PDB entry 5UU2 | X-ray diffraction, 1.22 A resolution | chains A and B

# Chain A
Molecule: Insulin Chain A
From: Homo sapiens
Reference sequence: P01308 (INS_HUMAN); residues 1-21 here correspond to UniProt positions 90-110 (UniProt number = residue number + 89)
Amino-acid sequence (21 residues; numbered 1 to 21; the number before each row is that of its first residue):
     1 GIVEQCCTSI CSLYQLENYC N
Disulfides: Cys-6/Cys-11

# Chain B
Molecule: Insulin Chain B
From: Homo sapiens
Reference sequence: P01308 (INS_HUMAN); residues 1-30 here correspond to UniProt positions 25-54 (UniProt number = residue number + 24)
Amino-acid sequence (30 residues; row label = number of the first residue in the row):
     1 FVNQHLCGSH LVEALYLVCG ERGFFYTPKT
Disordered / not traced: 30
Modified positions: Pro-28 (thioproline; PRS)

# Chain A / chain B interface
Disulfides between the chains: Cys-7(A)/Cys-7(B), Cys-20(A)/Cys-19(B)
Pairs across the interface - 39 pairs, chain A then chain B:
  Ile-2(A) / Leu-11(B)  hydrophobic
  Ile-2(A) / Leu-15(B)  hydrophobic
  Val-3(A) / Pro-28(B)
  Cys-6(A) / Gln-4(B)
  Cys-6(A) / His-5(B)
  Cys-6(A) / Leu-6(B)  hydrogen bond (backbone-backbone)
  Cys-6(A) / Leu-11(B)  hydrophobic
  Cys-7(A) / His-5(B)
  Cys-7(A) / Leu-6(B)
  Cys-7(A) / Cys-7(B)  disulfide
  Thr-8(A) / His-5(B)
  Ser-9(A) / His-5(B)
  Ile-10(A) / Asn-3(B)
  Ile-10(A) / Gln-4(B)
  Ile-10(A) / His-5(B)
  Cys-11(A) / Val-2(B)
  Cys-11(A) / Asn-3(B)
  Cys-11(A) / Gln-4(B)  hydrogen bond (backbone-backbone)
  Cys-11(A) / Leu-6(B)  hydrophobic
  Ser-12(A) / Val-2(B)
  Ser-12(A) / Asn-3(B)
  Leu-13(A) / Val-2(B)
  Leu-13(A) / Val-18(B)  hydrophobic
  Leu-16(A) / Val-2(B)  hydrophobic
  Leu-16(A) / Leu-11(B)  hydrophobic
  Leu-16(A) / Leu-15(B)  hydrophobic
  Glu-17(A) / Val-18(B)
  Glu-17(A) / Arg-22(B)  salt bridge
  Asn-18(A) / Phe-25(B)
  Tyr-19(A) / Leu-15(B)  hydrophobic
  Tyr-19(A) / Phe-24(B)
  Tyr-19(A) / Phe-25(B)  hydrogen bond (backbone-backbone)
  Cys-20(A) / Cys-19(B)  disulfide
  Cys-20(A) / Arg-22(B)
  Cys-20(A) / Gly-23(B)
  Asn-21(A) / Arg-22(B)  hydrogen bond (side chain-backbone)
  Asn-21(A) / Gly-23(B)  hydrogen bond (backbone-backbone)
  Asn-21(A) / Phe-24(B)
  Asn-21(A) / Phe-25(B)
Interface residues without a listed pair, chain B (18 interface residues in all): Ala-14, Tyr-26, Thr-27

# Overview
Chain A and chain B form an interface of 16 and 18 residues respectively, with 2 disulfide bonds, 5 hydrogen
bonds and 1 salt bridge. Polar contacts include Glu-17(A)/Arg-22(B), Asn-21(A)/Arg-22(B) and
Cys-6(A)/Leu-6(B).
Here chain A is Insulin Chain A and chain B is Insulin Chain B, both from Homo sapiens. Entry 5UU2 (Insulin
with proline analog ThioP at position B28 in the T2 state) was determined by X-ray diffraction.
